Entry 4YM7 (X-ray diffraction, 5.50 A resolution (low resolution: residue-level contacts below are approximate; hydrogen-bond / salt-bridge calls are withheld)); this record covers chains AB and AC of the 15 polymer chains in the assembly.

# Chain AB
Molecule: DNA-directed RNA polymerase I subunit RPA135
Source organism: Saccharomyces cerevisiae
Notes: EC 2.7.7.6
UniProtKB: P22138 (RPA2_YEAST); residue numbers follow UniProt; this construct covers 1-1203
Amino-acid sequence (1203 residues; numbered 1 to 1203; the number before each row is that of its first residue):
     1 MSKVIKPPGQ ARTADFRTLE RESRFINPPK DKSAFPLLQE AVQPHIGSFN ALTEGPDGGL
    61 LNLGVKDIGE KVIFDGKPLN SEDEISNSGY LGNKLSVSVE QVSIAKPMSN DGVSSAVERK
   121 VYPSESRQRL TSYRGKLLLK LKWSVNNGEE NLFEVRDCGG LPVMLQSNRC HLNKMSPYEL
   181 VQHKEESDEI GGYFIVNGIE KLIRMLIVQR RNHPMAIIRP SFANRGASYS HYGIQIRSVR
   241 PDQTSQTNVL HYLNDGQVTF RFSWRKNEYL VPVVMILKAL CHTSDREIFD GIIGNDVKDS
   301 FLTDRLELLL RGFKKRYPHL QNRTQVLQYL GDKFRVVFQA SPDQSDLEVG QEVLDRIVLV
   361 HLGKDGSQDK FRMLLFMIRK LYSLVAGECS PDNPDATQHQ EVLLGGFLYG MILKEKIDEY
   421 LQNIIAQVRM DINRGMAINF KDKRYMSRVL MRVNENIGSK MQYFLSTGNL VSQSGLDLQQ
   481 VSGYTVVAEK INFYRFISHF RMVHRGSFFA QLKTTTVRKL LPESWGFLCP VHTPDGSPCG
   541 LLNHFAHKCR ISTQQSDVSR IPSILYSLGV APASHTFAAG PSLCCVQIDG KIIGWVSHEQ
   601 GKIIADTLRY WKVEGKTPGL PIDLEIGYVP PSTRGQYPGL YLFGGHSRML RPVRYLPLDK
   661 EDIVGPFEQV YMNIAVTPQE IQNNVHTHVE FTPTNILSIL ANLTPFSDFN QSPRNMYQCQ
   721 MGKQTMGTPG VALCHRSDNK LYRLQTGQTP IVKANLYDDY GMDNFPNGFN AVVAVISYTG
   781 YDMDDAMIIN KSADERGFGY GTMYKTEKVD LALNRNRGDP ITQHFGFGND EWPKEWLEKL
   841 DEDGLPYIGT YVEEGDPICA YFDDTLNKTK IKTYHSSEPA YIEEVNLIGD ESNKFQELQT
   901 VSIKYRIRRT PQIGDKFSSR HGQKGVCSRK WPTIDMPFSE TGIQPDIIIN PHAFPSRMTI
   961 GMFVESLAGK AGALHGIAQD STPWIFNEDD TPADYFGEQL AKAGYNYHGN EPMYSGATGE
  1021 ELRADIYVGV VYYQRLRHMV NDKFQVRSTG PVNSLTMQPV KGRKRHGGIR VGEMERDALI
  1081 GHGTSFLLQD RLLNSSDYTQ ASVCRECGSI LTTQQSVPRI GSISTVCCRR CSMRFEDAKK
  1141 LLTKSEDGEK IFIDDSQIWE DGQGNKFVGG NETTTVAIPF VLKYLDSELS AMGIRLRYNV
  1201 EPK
Unresolved in the structure: 1-12, 75-91, 111-116, 815-819, 892-893, 1143-1149
Ion coordination: Zn2+: Cys1104, Cys1107, Cys1128, Cys1131
Swiss-Prot annotation at these positions:
  - zinc finger: Cys1104 to Cys1131 (C4-type)
  - modified residue: Ser2 (N-acetylserine), Ser81 (Phosphoserine), Ser1156 (Phosphoserine)

# Chain AC
Molecule: DNA-directed RNA polymerases I and III subunit RPAC1
Source organism: Saccharomyces cerevisiae
UniProtKB: P07703 (RPAC1_YEAST); numbering as in UniProt (aligned over 1-335)
Amino-acid sequence (335 residues; numbered 1 to 335; the number before each row is that of its first residue):
     1 MSNIVGIEYN RVTNTTSTDF PGFSKDAENE WNVEKFKKDF EVNISSLDAR EANFDLINID
    61 TSIANAFRRI MISEVPSVAA EYVYFFNNTS VIQDEVLAHR IGLVPLKVDP DMLTWVDSNL
   121 PDDEKFTDEN TIVLSLNVKC TRNPDAPKGS TDPKELYNNA HVYARDLKFE PQGRQSTTFA
   181 DCPVVPADPD ILLAKLRPGQ EISLKAHCIL GIGGDHAKFS PVSTASYRLL PQINILQPIK
   241 GESARRFQKC FPPGVIGIDE GSDEAYVKDA RKDTVSREVL RYEEFADKVK LGRVRNHFIF
   301 NVESAGAMTP EEIFFKSVRI LKNKAEYLKN CPITQ
Unresolved in the structure: 1-30, 335
Swiss-Prot annotation at these positions:
  - modified residue: Ser2 (N-acetylserine), Ser17 (Phosphoserine)

# Chain AB / chain AC interface
Residue-residue contacts (57):
  Ile26(AB) with Thr151(AC)
  Asn27(AB) with Thr151(AC)
  Arg743(AB) with Gln93(AC)
  Gln745(AB) with Gln93(AC); Val96(AC)
  Lys791(AB) with Asp215(AC)
  Ser792(AB) with Ala217(AC)
  Glu795(AB) with His99(AC); Asp215(AC); His216(AC); Ala217(AC)
  Arg796(AB) with His99(AC); Leu103(AC)
  Gly797(AB) with His99(AC)
  Tyr800(AB) with Glu95(AC)
  Thr802(AB) with Gln93(AC); Glu95(AC)
  Tyr804(AB) with Gln93(AC)
  Glu883(AB) with Gln93(AC)
  Arg906(AB) with Gln93(AC); Asp94(AC); Glu95(AC)
  Arg908(AB) with Glu95(AC)
  Ile934(AB) with Arg68(AC); Arg69(AC); Ile72(AC); Ser73(AC)
  Asp935(AB) with Arg69(AC)
  Met936(AB) with Arg68(AC)
  Phe938(AB) with Arg68(AC); Ser226(AC); Tyr227(AC)
  Glu940(AB) with Arg228(AC); Val275(AC); Arg293(AC)
  Gln944(AB) with Thr224(AC)
  Gly1004(AB) with Thr274(AC)
  Asn1006(AB) with Ser276(AC); Arg277(AC)
  Tyr1007(AB) with Arg281(AC)
  Pro1012(AB) with Val275(AC)
  Tyr1014(AB) with Arg228(AC); Leu229(AC); Arg293(AC)
  Gly1016(AB) with Asn65(AC); Arg68(AC); Arg69(AC)
  Ala1017(AB) with Asn65(AC)
  Thr1018(AB) with Asn65(AC)
  Gly1019(AB) with Asn65(AC); Tyr227(AC)
  Glu1020(AB) with Thr61(AC)
  Glu1021(AB) with Leu229(AC); Arg293(AC); Arg295(AC)
  Asp1025(AB) with Val275(AC); Arg277(AC)
Other interface residues (no listed pair), chain AB (40 interface residues in all): Asp794, Thr933, Gly942, Ala1001, Tyr1005, His1008, Ser1015
Other interface residues (no listed pair), chain AC (31 interface residues in all): Ser62, Asp273, Glu278

# Summary
40 residues of chain AB and 31 residues of chain AC are in contact. Cys1104(AB), Cys1107(AB), Cys1128(AB) and
Cys1131(AB) form the Zn2+ site.
Chain AB is DNA-directed RNA polymerase I subunit RPA135 and chain AC is DNA-directed RNA polymerases I and
III subunit RPAC1, both from Saccharomyces cerevisiae; the structure, RNA polymerase I structure with an
alternative dimer hinge, was determined by X-ray diffraction.
